PDB entry 8IM2 | X-ray diffraction, 2.81 A resolution | chains A and E

Chain A (and E):
Molecule: 4-hydroxyphenylpyruvate dioxygenase
Organism: Homo sapiens
Notes: EC 1.13.11.27; chain E of this document is another copy of the same molecule, construct and numbering; everything in this record applies to it too
UniProt: P32754 (HPPD_HUMAN); residues 1-393 here = UniProt positions 1-393
Sequence (393 residues; row label = number of the first residue in the row):
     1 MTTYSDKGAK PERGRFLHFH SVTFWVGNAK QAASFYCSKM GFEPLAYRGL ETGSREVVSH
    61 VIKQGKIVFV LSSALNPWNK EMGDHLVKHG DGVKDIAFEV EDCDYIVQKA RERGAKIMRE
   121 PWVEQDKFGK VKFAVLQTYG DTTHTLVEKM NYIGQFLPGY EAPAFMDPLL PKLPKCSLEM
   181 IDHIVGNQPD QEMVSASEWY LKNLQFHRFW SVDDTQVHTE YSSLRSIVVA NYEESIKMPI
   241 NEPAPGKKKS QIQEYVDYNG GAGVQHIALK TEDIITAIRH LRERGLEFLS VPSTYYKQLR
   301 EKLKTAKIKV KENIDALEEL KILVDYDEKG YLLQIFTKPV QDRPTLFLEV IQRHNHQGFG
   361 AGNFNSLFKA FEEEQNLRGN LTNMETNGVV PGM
Not modelled in the structure: 1-6, 381-393 (chain E: 1-6, 379-393)
Ion coordination: Co2+: H183, H266, E349 (together with NTBC)
Small-molecule neighbours: NTBC (NTD; 2-{hydroxy[2-nitro-4-(trifluoromethyl)phenyl]methylene}cyclohexane-1,3-dione): H183, V185, L224, S226, P239, N241, Q265, H266, L323, Q334, F336, F347, E349, F359, G360, N363, F364, L367
UniProt features mapped onto this chain:
  - binding site (Fe cation): H183, H266, E349
  - modified residue: T2 (N-acetylthreonine), K132 (N6-succinyllysine), S211 (Phosphoserine), S226 (Phosphoserine), S250 (Phosphoserine)
  - natural variant: A33 (T33A: this construct carries the variant), Y160 (Y160C: In TYRSN3), A268 (A268V: In TYRSN3), I335 (I335M: In TYRSN3)

Interface between chain A and chain E:
Contacting residue pairs (81; chain A residue first):
  N28(A) - D91(E)  hydrogen bond
  N28(A) - V340(E)  hydrogen bond (side chain-backbone)
  N28(A) - Q341(E)
  A29(A) - D342(E)
  K30(A) - P339(E)  hydrogen bond (side chain-backbone)
  K30(A) - Q341(E)  hydrogen bond (side chain-backbone)
  K30(A) - D342(E)  hydrogen bond (backbone-side chain)
  Q31(A) - A32(E)
  Q31(A) - F35(E)
  Q31(A) - D91(E)
  Q31(A) - V340(E)  hydrogen bond (side chain-backbone)
  A32(A) - Q31(E)
  S34(A) - F35(E)
  S34(A) - K39(E)
  F35(A) - Q31(E)
  S38(A) - K39(E)
  K39(A) - D167(E)  salt bridge
  L50(A) - Y258(E)
  L50(A) - D342(E)
  V58(A) - D342(E)
  H60(A) - D342(E)  salt bridge
  A74(A) - R343(E)
  L75(A) - Y258(E)
  L75(A) - D342(E)
  L75(A) - R343(E)  hydrogen bond (backbone-side chain)
  N76(A) - Y258(E)
  N76(A) - R343(E)  hydrogen bond (backbone-side chain)
  P77(A) - V87(E)
  P77(A) - K88(E)
  P77(A) - Y258(E)
  P77(A) - R343(E)
  W78(A) - V87(E)
  W78(A) - K88(E)
  N79(A) - V87(E)
  G83(A) - V87(E)
  L86(A) - L86(E)  hydrophobic
  V87(A) - P77(E)
  V87(A) - W78(E)  hydrogen bond (backbone-backbone)
  V87(A) - N79(E)
  V87(A) - G83(E)
  V87(A) - V87(E)  hydrophobic
  K88(A) - P77(E)
  K88(A) - W78(E)
  D91(A) - N28(E)  hydrogen bond
  F165(A) - G285(E)
  F165(A) - E287(E)
  D167(A) - K39(E)  salt bridge
  D167(A) - G285(E)
  P168(A) - R282(E)
  L169(A) - K39(E)
  L169(A) - E283(E)
  L169(A) - R284(E)
  D257(A) - P77(E)
  Y258(A) - L50(E)
  Y258(A) - L75(E)
  Y258(A) - N76(E)
  Y258(A) - P77(E)
  R282(A) - P168(E)
  E283(A) - L169(E)
  E283(A) - K172(E)
  R284(A) - L169(E)
  G285(A) - F165(E)
  G285(A) - D167(E)
  G285(A) - P168(E)
  E287(A) - F165(E)
  P339(A) - K30(E)
  V340(A) - N28(E)
  V340(A) - K30(E)
  V340(A) - Q31(E)  hydrogen bond (backbone-side chain)
  Q341(A) - N28(E)
  Q341(A) - K30(E)
  D342(A) - A29(E)
  D342(A) - K30(E)  hydrogen bond (side chain-backbone)
  D342(A) - V58(E)
  D342(A) - H60(E)  salt bridge
  D342(A) - L75(E)
  R343(A) - A74(E)
  R343(A) - L75(E)
  R343(A) - N76(E)
  R343(A) - P77(E)
  P344(A) - L50(E)
Other interface residues (no listed pair), chain A (50 interface residues in all): G27, Y36, Y47, R55, D84, A164, K172, L173, G260, L286
Other interface residues (no listed pair), chain E (46 interface residues in all): G27, S34, Y36, S38, R55, S73, A164, L173, D257

In short:
50 residues of chain A face 46 of chain E across their interface; the contacts include 12 hydrogen bonds and 4
salt bridges. Polar pairs include K39(A)-D167(E), H60(A)-D342(E) and N28(A)-D91(E). Bound to chain A: NTBC.
From UniProt: 3 Fe cation-binding residues on chain A.
Both chains are 4-hydroxyphenylpyruvate dioxygenase (Homo sapiens). Entry 8IM2 (Crystal structure of human
HPPD complexed with NTBC) was determined by X-ray diffraction, deposited together with 8IM3.
